PDB entry 8DZ4 | electron microscopy, 3.20 A resolution | chains I and Y of the 23 polymer chains in the assembly

# Chain I
Name: Circumsporozoite protein
Source organism: Plasmodium falciparum
Chain sequence (278 residues; each row starts with the number of its first residue; numbers below 1 keep their minus sign (Tyr-76 is residue -76)):
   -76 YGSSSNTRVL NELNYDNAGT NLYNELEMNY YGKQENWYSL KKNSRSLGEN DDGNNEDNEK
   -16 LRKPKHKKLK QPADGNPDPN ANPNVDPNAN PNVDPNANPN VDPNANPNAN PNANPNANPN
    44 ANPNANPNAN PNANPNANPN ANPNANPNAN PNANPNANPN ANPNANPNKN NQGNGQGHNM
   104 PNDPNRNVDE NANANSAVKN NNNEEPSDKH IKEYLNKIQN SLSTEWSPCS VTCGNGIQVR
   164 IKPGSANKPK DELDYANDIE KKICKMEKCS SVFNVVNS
Disordered / not traced: -76 to 0, 89-201

# Chain Y
Name: 356 Fab heavy chain
Source organism: Homo sapiens
Notes: antibody fragment or engineered binder
Chain sequence (228 residues; numbered 1 to 217 plus 11 insertion-coded residues; the number before each row is that of its first residue; a row labelled like 82A-82C holds insertion residues (82A, then the next letters in order)):
     1 QVQLVESGGG VVQPGRSLRL SCAASGFTFR NFGMHWVRQT PGKGLEWVAV IW
   52A H
    53 DGSNKFYADS VEGRFTISRD NSKNMIYLQM
82A-82C NSL
    83 RVEDTAIYYC ARDSLFYD
100A-100G HDNSGYY
   101 GYWGQGTLVT VSSASTKGPS VFPLAPSSKS TSGGTAALGC LVKDYFPEPV TVSWNSGALT
   161 SGVHTFPAVL QSSGLYSLSS VVTVPSSSLG TQTYICNVNH KPSNTKVDKK VEPKSCD
Disordered / not traced: 114-217
Disulfides: Cys22-Cys92

# Chain I / chain Y interface
Contacting residue pairs - 26 pairs, chain I then chain Y:
  Ala80(I) with Phe58(Y)
  Asn81(I) with Phe58(Y)
  Pro82(I) with Trp52(Y); Phe58(Y), hydrophobic
  Ala84(I) with Trp52(Y)
  Asn85(I) with Trp52(Y); Tyr99(Y); Asp100(Y), hydrogen bond (side chain-backbone); His100A(Y); Ser100D(Y), hydrogen bond
  Pro86(I) with Gly33(Y); Ile51(Y); Trp52(Y), hydrophobic; His52A(Y), hydrogen bond (backbone-side chain); Asp95(Y); Ser100D(Y)
  Asn87(I) with Asn31(Y); Phe32(Y); Gly33(Y), hydrogen bond (side chain-backbone); His52A(Y), hydrogen bond (backbone-side chain); Asp95(Y); Ser96(Y), hydrogen bond; Tyr99(Y)
  Ala88(I) with Asn31(Y), hydrogen bond (backbone-backbone); His52A(Y); Tyr99(Y)
Also at the interface, not in a pair above, chain I (9 interface residues in all): Asn83

# Overview
9 residues of chain I face 13 of chain Y across their interface, with 7 hydrogen bonds. Polar contacts include
Asn85(I)-Asp100(Y), Asn85(I)-Ser100D(Y) and Pro86(I)-His52A(Y).
Chain I is Circumsporozoite protein (Plasmodium falciparum) and chain Y is 356 Fab heavy chain (Homo sapiens);
the structure, Cryo-EM structure of 356 Fab in complex with recombinant shortened Plasmodium falciparum
circumsporozoite protein (rsCSP), was determined by electron microscopy (same publication as 8DYW, 8DYX, 8DYY
and 8EKF).
